Entry 4LFL (X-ray diffraction, 1.65 A resolution); this record covers chains A and C of the 4 polymer chains in the assembly.

Chain A (and C):
Name: Galactose-6-phosphate isomerase subunit A
Source organism: Lactobacillus rhamnosus
Notes: EC 5.3.1.26; chain C of this document is another copy of the same molecule, construct and numbering; everything in this record applies to it too
UniProtKB: C7TGZ6 (C7TGZ6_LACRL); residues 1-142 here = UniProt positions 1-142
Sequence (162 residues; each row starts with the number of its first residue; numbers below 1 keep their minus sign (Met-19 is residue -19)):
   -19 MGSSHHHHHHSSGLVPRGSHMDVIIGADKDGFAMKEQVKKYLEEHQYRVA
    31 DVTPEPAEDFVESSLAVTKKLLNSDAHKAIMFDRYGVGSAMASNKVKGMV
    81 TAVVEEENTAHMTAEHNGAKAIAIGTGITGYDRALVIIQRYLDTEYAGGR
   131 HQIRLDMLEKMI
Disordered / not traced: -19 to 0
Sequence notes: expression tag (-19 to 0)
Small-molecule neighbours: 6-O-phosphono-D-tagatose (TG6): His96, Asn97, Arg130, His131, Arg134
Reported in the primary citation:
  - binding site for 6-O-phosphono-D-tagatose: His96, Asn97, Arg130, His131, Arg134
  - catalytic residues: His96 (proposed by the authors, not directly observed)
  - specificity-determining residues: Arg130, Arg134
  - mutagenesis - H96A (25-fold), N97A: decreased catalytic activity

Chain A / chain C interface:
Pairs across the interface (19; chain A residue first):
  Arg64(A) with Asp112(C), salt bridge
  Tyr65(A) with Asp112(C)
  Glu85(A) with Arg113(C), salt bridge
  Gly107(A) with Gly110(C); Tyr111(C); Asp112(C), hydrogen bond (backbone-backbone); Arg113(C), hydrogen bond (backbone-backbone)
  Ile108(A) with Thr109(C); Gly110(C), hydrogen bond (backbone-backbone)
  Thr109(A) with Ile108(C); Gly110(C)
  Gly110(A) with Gly107(C); Ile108(C), hydrogen bond (backbone-backbone); Gly110(C)
  Tyr111(A) with Gly107(C)
  Asp112(A) with Arg64(C), salt bridge; Tyr65(C); Gly107(C), hydrogen bond (backbone-backbone)
  Arg113(A) with Gly107(C), hydrogen bond (backbone-backbone)
Interface residues without a listed pair, chain A (11 interface residues in all): Thr106
Interface residues without a listed pair, chain C (11 interface residues in all): Glu85, Thr106

Overview:
The chain A/chain C interface involves 11 residues from each chain, with 6 hydrogen bonds and 3 salt bridges.
Polar pairs include Arg64(A)-Asp112(C), Glu85(A)-Arg113(C) and Gly107(A)-Asp112(C). Chain A binds
6-O-phosphono-D-tagatose. From the paper: the catalytic residue His96(A); H96A and N97A of chain A reduce
catalytic activity.
Chain A and chain C are both Galactose-6-phosphate isomerase subunit A (Lactobacillus rhamnosus); the
structure, Crystal Structure of D-galactose-6-phosphate isomerase in complex with D-tagatose-6-phosphate, was
determined by X-ray diffraction together with 4LFK and 4LFM from the same study.
